3PER - chain A; structure by X-ray diffraction, 2.10 A resolution.

[Chain A]
Molecule: Benzoyl-CoA oxygenase component B
From: Azoarcus evansii
Notes: EC 1.14.12.21
Reference sequence: Q9AIX7 (BOXB_AZOEV); residue numbers follow UniProt; this construct covers 1-473
Sequence (481 residues; numbered 1 to 481; the number before each row is that of its first residue):
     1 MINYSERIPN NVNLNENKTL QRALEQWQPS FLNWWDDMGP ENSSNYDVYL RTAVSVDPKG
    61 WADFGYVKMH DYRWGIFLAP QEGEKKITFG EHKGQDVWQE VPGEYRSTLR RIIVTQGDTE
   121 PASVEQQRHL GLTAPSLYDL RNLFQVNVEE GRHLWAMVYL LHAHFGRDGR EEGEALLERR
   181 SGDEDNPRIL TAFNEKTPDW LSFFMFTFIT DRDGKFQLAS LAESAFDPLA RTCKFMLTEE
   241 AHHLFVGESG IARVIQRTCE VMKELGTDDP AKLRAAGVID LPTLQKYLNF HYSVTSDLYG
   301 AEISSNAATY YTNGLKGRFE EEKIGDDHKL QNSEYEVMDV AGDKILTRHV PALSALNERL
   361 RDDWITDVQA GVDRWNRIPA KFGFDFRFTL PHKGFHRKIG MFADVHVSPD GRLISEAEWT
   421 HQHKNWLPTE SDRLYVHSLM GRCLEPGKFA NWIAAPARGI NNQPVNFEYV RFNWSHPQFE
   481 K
Unresolved in the structure: 1-4
Metal / ion sites: Fe ion site 1: Glu120, Glu150, His153 (together with hydroxide ion, phosphate ion); Fe ion site 2: Glu150, Asp211, Glu240, His243 (together with hydroxide ion, phosphate ion)
Residues lining bound ligands: hydroxide ion (OH): Glu120, Glu150, His153, Asp211, Glu240, His243

[Summary]
Chain A binds hydroxide ion. The Fe ion site 1 is built by Glu120, Glu150 and His153. Glu150, Asp211, Glu240
and His243 form the Fe ion site 2.
Chain A is Benzoyl-CoA oxygenase component B (Azoarcus evansii); the structure, Crystal Structure of BoxB with
phosphate bound to the diiron center, was determined by X-ray diffraction together with 3PF7, 3PM5 and 3Q1G
from the same study.
